8E5O - chains 5 and F of the 9 polymer chains in the assembly; structure by electron microscopy, 4.40 A resolution (low resolution: residue-level contacts below are approximate; hydrogen-bond / salt-bridge calls are withheld).

# Chain 5
Molecule: Nt DNA
Sequence (60 nucleotides; numbered 63 to 122; the number before each row is that of its first residue):
    63 AACTAATCAT CTACACACTG ACGACCGTCA TGATCATATT ATTTTTTACG CCAGACAGGG
Unresolved in the structure: 63-85, 104-107

# Chain F
Molecule: Transcription termination/antitermination protein NusG
Source organism: Escherichia coli
UniProt: U9XYQ6 (U9XYQ6_ECOLX); numbering as in UniProt (aligned over 1-181)
Chain sequence (181 residues; row label = number of the first residue in the row):
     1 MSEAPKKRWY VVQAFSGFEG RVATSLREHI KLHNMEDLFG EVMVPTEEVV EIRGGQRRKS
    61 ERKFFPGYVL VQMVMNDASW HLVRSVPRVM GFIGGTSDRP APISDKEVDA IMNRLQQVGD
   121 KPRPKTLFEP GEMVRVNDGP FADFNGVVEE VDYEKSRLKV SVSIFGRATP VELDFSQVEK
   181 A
Unresolved in the structure: 1-5, 49-62, 181

# How chain 5 and chain F interact
Pairs across the interface (6):
  DA100(5) / Ser-16(F)
  DA100(5) / Pro-66(F)
  DA100(5) / Gly-67(F)
  DT101(5) / Met-90(F)
  DT102(5) / Phe-15(F)
  DT102(5) / Met-90(F)
Also at the interface, not in a pair above, chain 5 (4 interface residues in all): DT99
Also at the interface, not in a pair above, chain F (6 interface residues in all): Gln-13

# Overview
The interface between chain 5 and chain F involves 4 residues on one side and 6 on the other.
Here chain 5 is Nt DNA and chain F is Transcription termination/antitermination protein NusG (Escherichia
coli). Entry 8E5O (Escherichia coli Rho-dependent transcription pre-termination complex containing 24 nt long
RNA spacer, Mg-ADP-BeF3, and NusG; TEC ...) was determined by electron microscopy together with 8E3F, 8E3H,
8E5K, 8E5L, 8E5P, 8E6W and 3 further entries from the same study.
